PDB entry 1W68 | X-ray diffraction, 2.20 A resolution | chain A

== Chain A ==
Molecule: Ribonucleoside-diphosphate reductase M2 chain
Source organism: Mus musculus
Notes: EC 1.17.4.1
UniProtKB: P11157 (RIR2_MOUSE); residue numbers follow UniProt; this construct covers 1-390
Chain sequence (390 residues; row label = number of the first residue in the row):
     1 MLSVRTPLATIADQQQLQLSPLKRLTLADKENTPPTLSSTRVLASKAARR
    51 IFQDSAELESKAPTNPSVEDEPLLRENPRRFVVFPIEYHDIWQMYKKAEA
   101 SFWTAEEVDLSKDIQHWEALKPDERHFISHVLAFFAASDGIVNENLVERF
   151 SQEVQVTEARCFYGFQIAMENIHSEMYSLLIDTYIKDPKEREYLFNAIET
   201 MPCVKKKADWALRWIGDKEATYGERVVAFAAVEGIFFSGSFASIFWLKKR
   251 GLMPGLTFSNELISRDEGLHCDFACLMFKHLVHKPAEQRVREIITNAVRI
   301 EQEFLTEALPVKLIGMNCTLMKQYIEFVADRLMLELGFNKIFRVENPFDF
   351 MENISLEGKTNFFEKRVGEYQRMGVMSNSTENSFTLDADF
Not modelled in the structure: 1-67, 349-390
Metal / ion sites: mu-oxo-diiron Fe: Asp139, Glu170, His173, Glu233, Glu267, His270
Small-molecule neighbours: mu-oxo-diiron (FEO): Asp139, Gln166, Glu170, His173, Glu233, Glu267, His270

== Overview ==
Chain A binds mu-oxo-diiron. Asp139, Glu170, His173, Glu233, Glu267 and His270 form the mu-oxo-diiron Fe site.
Chain A is Ribonucleoside-diphosphate reductase M2 chain (Mus musculus); the structure, Crystal Structure of
Mouse Ribonucleotide Reductase Subunit R2 under Oxidizing Conditions. A Fully Occupied Dinuclear Iron ..., was
determined by X-ray diffraction (same publication as 1W69).
